Entry 1ZQJ (X-ray diffraction, 3.30 A resolution); this record covers chains T and A of the 3 polymer chains in the assembly.

# Chain T
Molecule: 8-nt DNA strand
Sequence (8 nucleotides; numbered 1 to 8; the number before each row is that of its first residue):
     1 CATTAGAA

# Chain A
Protein: Protein (DNA polymerase beta (e.c.2.7.7.7))
Source organism: Homo sapiens
Reference sequence: P06746 (DPOB_HUMAN); residues 2-335 here correspond to UniProt positions 1-334 (UniProt number = residue number - 1)
Chain sequence (335 residues; numbered 1 to 335; the number before each row is that of its first residue):
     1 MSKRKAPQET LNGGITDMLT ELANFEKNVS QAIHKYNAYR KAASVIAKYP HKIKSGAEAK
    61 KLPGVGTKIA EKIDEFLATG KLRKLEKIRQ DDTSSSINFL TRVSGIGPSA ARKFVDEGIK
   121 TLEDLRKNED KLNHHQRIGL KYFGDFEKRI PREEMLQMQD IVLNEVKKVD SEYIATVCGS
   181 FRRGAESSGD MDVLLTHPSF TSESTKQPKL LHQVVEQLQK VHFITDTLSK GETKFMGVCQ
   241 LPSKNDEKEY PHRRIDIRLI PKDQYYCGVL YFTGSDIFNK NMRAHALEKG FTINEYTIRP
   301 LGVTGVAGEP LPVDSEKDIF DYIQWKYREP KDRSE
Not modelled in the structure: 1-8
Bound ions: Ca2+ site 1 near Leu62 (its only coordinating residue here); Ca2+ site 2: Thr101, Val103, Ile106 (shared with 1 residue of chain P)
Swiss-Prot annotation at these positions:
  - binding site (K(+)): Lys61
  - binding site (Na(+)): Lys61

# How chain T and chain A interact
Pairs across the interface (11):
  DA2(T) with Tyr296(A), sugar contact
  DT3(T) with Thr233(A), phosphate contact
  DT4(T) with Ser229(A), hydrogen bond to the phosphate; Lys230(A), phosphate contact; Gly231(A), sugar contact; Glu232(A), hydrogen bond to the phosphate; Thr233(A), hydrogen bond to the phosphate; Lys234(A), hydrogen bond to the phosphate
  DA5(T) with Ser229(A), phosphate contact; Lys230(A), hydrogen bond to the phosphate
  DG6(T) with Asn133(A), phosphate contact
Other interface residues (no listed pair), chain T (6 interface residues in all): DC1
Other interface residues (no listed pair), chain A (10 interface residues in all): His134, Glu295

# Overview
6 residues of chain T face 10 of chain A across their interface; the contacts include 5 hydrogen bonds. Among
the polar pairs are DT4(T)-Ser229(A), DT4(T)-Glu232(A) and DT4(T)-Thr233(A). Curated annotation (UniProt)
lists K+-binding residue Lys61(A) and Na+-binding residue Lys61(A) on chain A.
Here chain T is an 8-nt DNA strand and chain A is Protein (DNA polymerase beta (e.c.2.7.7.7)) (Homo sapiens).
Entry 1ZQJ (DNA polymerase beta (pol B) (e.c.2.7.7.7) complexed with seven base pairs of DNA; soaked in the
...) was determined by X-ray diffraction (same publication as 1ZQA, 1ZQB, 1ZQC, 1ZQD, 1ZQE, 1ZQG and 28
further entries).
